8OI1 - chains D and E of the 28 polymer chains in the assembly; structure by X-ray diffraction, 2.95 A resolution.

[Chain D]
Molecule: Proteasome subunit alpha type-5
From: Saccharomyces cerevisiae
UniProt: P32379 (PSA5_YEAST); residues -7 to 252 here correspond to UniProt positions 1-260 (UniProt number = residue number + 8)
Sequence (260 residues; row label = number of the first residue in the row; numbers below 1 keep their minus sign (Met-7 is residue -7)):
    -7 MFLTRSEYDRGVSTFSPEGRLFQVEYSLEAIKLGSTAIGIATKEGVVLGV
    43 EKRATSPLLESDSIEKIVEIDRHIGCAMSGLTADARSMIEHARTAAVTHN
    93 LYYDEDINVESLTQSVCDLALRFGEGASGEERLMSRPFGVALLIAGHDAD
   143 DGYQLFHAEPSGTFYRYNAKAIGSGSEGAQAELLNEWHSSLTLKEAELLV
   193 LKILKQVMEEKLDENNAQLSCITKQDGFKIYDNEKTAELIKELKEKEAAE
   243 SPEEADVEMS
Not modelled in the structure: -7 to 0, 118-124, 243-252

[Chain E]
Molecule: Proteasome subunit alpha type-6
From: Saccharomyces cerevisiae
UniProt: P40302 (PSA6_YEAST); residues 0-233 here correspond to UniProt positions 1-234 (UniProt number = residue number + 1)
Sequence (234 residues; each row starts with the number of its first residue; numbering starts at 0):
     0 MFRNNYDGDTVTFSPTGRLFQVEYALEAIKQGSVTVGLRSNTHAVLVALK
    50 RNADELSSYQKKIIKCDEHMGLSLAGLAPDARVLSNYLRQQCNYSSLVFN
   100 RKLAVERAGHLLCDKAQKNTQSYGGRPYGVGLLIIGYDKSGAHLLEFQPS
   150 GNVTELYGTAIGARSQGAKTYLERTLDTFIKIDGNPDELIKAGVEAISQS
   200 LRDESLTVDNLSIAIVGKDTPFTIYDGEAVAKYI
Not modelled in the structure: 0-2
Curated features (UniProtKB/Swiss-Prot):
  - modified residue: Ser13 (Phosphoserine)
  - cross-link: Lys190 (Glycyl lysine isopeptide (Lys-Gly) (interchain with G-Cter in ubiquitin))

[How chain D and chain E interact]
Contacting residue pairs - 45 pairs, chain D then chain E:
  Arg2(D) with Gly7(E)
  Gly3(D) with Gly7(E)
  Ser5(D) with Arg125(E)
  Thr6(D) with Gly7(E); Gln20(E)
  Phe7(D) with Gln20(E), hydrogen bond (backbone-side chain); Tyr23(E); Ala24(E), hydrophobic; Leu76(E), hydrophobic; Pro126(E); Gly128(E)
  Ser8(D) with Tyr23(E)
  Pro9(D) with Tyr23(E), hydrophobic; Glu26(E)
  Glu10(D) with Glu26(E)
  Gly11(D) with Tyr23(E); Ala27(E)
  Leu13(D) with Arg125(E)
  Gln106(D) with Arg81(E), hydrogen bond
  Asp110(D) with Arg81(E), salt bridge
  Leu113(D) with Pro78(E), hydrophobic; Arg125(E)
  Glu117(D) with Tyr122(E); Gly123(E)
  Ser153(D) with Pro78(E)
  Gly154(D) with Pro78(E)
  Thr155(D) with Gln59(E)
  Tyr157(D) with Arg50(E), hydrogen bond (side chain-backbone); Ala52(E); Ser56(E); Ser57(E); Gln59(E)
  Arg158(D) with Ser56(E); Ser57(E), hydrogen bond (backbone-backbone)
  Tyr159(D) with Ala52(E); Asp53(E); Leu55(E); Ser56(E)
  Asn160(D) with Leu55(E), hydrogen bond (backbone-backbone)
  Ala161(D) with Leu55(E)
  Gln172(D) with Asp53(E), hydrogen bond; Leu55(E)
  Leu175(D) with Leu55(E)
  Leu176(D) with Glu54(E); Leu55(E)
Other interface residues (no listed pair), chain D (27 interface residues in all): Phe156, Trp179
Other interface residues (no listed pair), chain E (26 interface residues in all): Asp8, Gln30, Asn51, Asp79

[Summary]
The interface between chain D and chain E involves 27 residues on one side and 26 on the other, with 6
hydrogen bonds and 1 salt bridge. Among the polar pairs are Asp110(D)-Arg81(E), Phe7(D)-Gln20(E) and
Gln106(D)-Arg81(E).
Chain D is Proteasome subunit alpha type-5 and chain E is Proteasome subunit alpha type-6, both from
Saccharomyces cerevisiae; the structure, Yeast 20S proteasome in complex with a photoswitchable cepafungin
derivative (transCep4), was determined by X-ray diffraction (same publication as 8OHZ).
